Entry 4BWB (X-ray diffraction, 3.57 A resolution); this record covers chains A and C.

[Chain A]
Molecule: Neurotensin receptor type 1
Organism: Rattus norvegicus
UniProt: P20789 (NTR1_RAT); numbering as in UniProt; present here: 50-279, 296-390
Sequence (338 residues; numbered 46 to 399; 16 numbers in that range are skipped by the numbering (no residue carries them; nothing is unmodelled there); the number before each row is that of its first residue):
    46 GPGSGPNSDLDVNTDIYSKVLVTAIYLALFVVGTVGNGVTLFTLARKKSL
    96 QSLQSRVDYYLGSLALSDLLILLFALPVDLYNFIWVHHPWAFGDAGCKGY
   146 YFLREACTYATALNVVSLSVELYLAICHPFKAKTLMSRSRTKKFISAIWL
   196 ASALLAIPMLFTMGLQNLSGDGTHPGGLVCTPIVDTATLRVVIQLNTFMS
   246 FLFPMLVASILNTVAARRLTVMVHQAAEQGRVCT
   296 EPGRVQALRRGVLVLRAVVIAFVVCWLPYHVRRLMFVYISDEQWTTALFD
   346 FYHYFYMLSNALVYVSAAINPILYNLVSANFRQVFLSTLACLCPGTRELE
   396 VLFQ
Disordered / not traced: 46-51, 91-95, 269-279, 389-399
Construct notes: expression tag (46-49, 391-399); engineered mutation Gly83 (Ser in P20789), Leu86 (Ala in P20789), Arg101 (Thr in P20789), Asp103 (His in P20789), Tyr105 (His in P20789), Phe119 (Leu in P20789), Leu121 (Met in P20789), Asp124 (Glu in P20789), Lys143 (Arg in P20789), Glu150 (Asp in P20789), Val161 (Ala in P20789), Leu167 (Arg in P20789), Leu213 (Arg in P20789), Leu234 (Val in P20789), Arg235 (Lys in P20789), Leu240 (Val in P20789), Ala253 (Ile in P20789), Ala260 (Ile in P20789), Arg262 (Asn in P20789), Arg263 (Lys in P20789), Arg305 (His in P20789), Val332 (Cys in P20789), Ala342 (Phe in P20789), Ser354 (Thr in P20789), Val358 (Phe in P20789), Ala362 (Ser in P20789)
Disulfides: Cys142-Cys225
Swiss-Prot annotation at these positions:
  - region: Val326 to Tyr349 (Neurotensin binding)
  - lipidation (S-palmitoyl cysteine): Cys386, Cys388
  - mutagenesis: Glu166 (E166A: Abolishes signaling via G-proteins; when associated with A-310 and A-358), Leu310 (L310A: Abolishes signaling via G-proteins; when associated with A-166 and A-358)
What the authors report for this chain:
  - mutagenesis - L167R: decreased expression
  - mutagenesis - L167R (Tm 34 degC): unchanged stability
  - mutagenesis - A86L/I253A/F358V: increased stability

[Chain C]
Molecule: Neurotensin
Organism: Rattus norvegicus
Notes: fragment: c-terminus, residues 157-162
UniProt: P20068 (NEUT_RAT); residues 8-13 here correspond to UniProt positions 157-162 (UniProt number = residue number + 149)
Sequence (10 residues; each row starts with the number of its first residue):
     4 GPGGRRPYIL
Disordered / not traced: 4-7, 13
Construct notes: expression tag (4-7)
Swiss-Prot annotation at these positions:
  - site (Cleavage): Pro10, Tyr11, Tyr11, Ile12

[How chain A and chain C interact]
Residue-residue contacts - 25 pairs, chain A then chain C:
  Asp54(A) - Arg8(C)  hydrogen bond (backbone-side chain)
  Leu55(A) - Tyr11(C)  hydrogen bond (backbone-side chain)
  Asp56(A) - Arg8(C)  hydrogen bond (backbone-side chain)
  Phe128(A) - Ile12(C)  hydrophobic
  His132(A) - Tyr11(C)
  His133(A) - Tyr11(C)
  Val224(A) - Tyr11(C)  hydrophobic
  Cys225(A) - Tyr11(C)
  Thr226(A) - Tyr11(C)  hydrogen bond (side chain-backbone)
  Phe331(A) - Arg9(C)  hydrogen bond (backbone-side chain)
  Phe331(A) - Pro10(C)
  Phe331(A) - Ile12(C)
  Val332(A) - Arg9(C)
  Ile334(A) - Arg9(C)  hydrogen bond (backbone-side chain)
  Ser335(A) - Arg9(C)
  Asp336(A) - Arg8(C)
  Asp336(A) - Arg9(C)  salt bridge
  Trp339(A) - Arg8(C)  hydrogen bond (backbone-backbone)
  Trp339(A) - Arg9(C)
  Trp339(A) - Pro10(C)
  Phe344(A) - Arg8(C)
  Phe344(A) - Pro10(C)  hydrophobic
  Tyr347(A) - Pro10(C)  hydrophobic
  Tyr347(A) - Ile12(C)  hydrogen bond (side chain-backbone)
  Tyr351(A) - Ile12(C)  hydrophobic
Also at the interface, not in a pair above, chain A (25 interface residues in all): Val57, Leu213, Pro227, Arg327, Thr340, Thr341, His348

[Overview]
25 residues of chain A and 5 residues of chain C are in contact, with 8 hydrogen bonds and 1 salt bridge.
Polar contacts include Asp336(A)-Arg9(C), Asp54(A)-Arg8(C) and Leu55(A)-Tyr11(C). Curated annotation (UniProt)
lists 2 mutagenesis sites on chain A. The paper reports that L167R of chain A reduces expression;
A86L/I253A/F358V of chain A increase stability.
Chain A is Neurotensin receptor type 1 and chain C is Neurotensin, both from Rattus norvegicus; the structure,
Structure of Evolved Agonist-bound Neurotensin Receptor 1 Mutant without Lysozyme Fusion, was determined by
X-ray diffraction together with 3ZEV, 4BUO and 4BV0 from the same study.
